Entry 4R3Z (X-ray diffraction, 4.03 A resolution (low resolution: residue-level contacts below are approximate; hydrogen-bond / salt-bridge calls are withheld)); this record covers chains B and C of the 3 polymer chains in the assembly.

== Chain B ==
Molecule: Arginine--tRNA ligase, cytoplasmic
Organism: Homo sapiens
Notes: EC 6.1.1.19
UniProtKB: P54136 (SYRC_HUMAN); residues 1-660 here = UniProt positions 1-660
Sequence (675 residues; numbered -14 to 660; the number before each row is that of its first residue; numbers below 1 keep their minus sign (Met-14 is residue -14)):
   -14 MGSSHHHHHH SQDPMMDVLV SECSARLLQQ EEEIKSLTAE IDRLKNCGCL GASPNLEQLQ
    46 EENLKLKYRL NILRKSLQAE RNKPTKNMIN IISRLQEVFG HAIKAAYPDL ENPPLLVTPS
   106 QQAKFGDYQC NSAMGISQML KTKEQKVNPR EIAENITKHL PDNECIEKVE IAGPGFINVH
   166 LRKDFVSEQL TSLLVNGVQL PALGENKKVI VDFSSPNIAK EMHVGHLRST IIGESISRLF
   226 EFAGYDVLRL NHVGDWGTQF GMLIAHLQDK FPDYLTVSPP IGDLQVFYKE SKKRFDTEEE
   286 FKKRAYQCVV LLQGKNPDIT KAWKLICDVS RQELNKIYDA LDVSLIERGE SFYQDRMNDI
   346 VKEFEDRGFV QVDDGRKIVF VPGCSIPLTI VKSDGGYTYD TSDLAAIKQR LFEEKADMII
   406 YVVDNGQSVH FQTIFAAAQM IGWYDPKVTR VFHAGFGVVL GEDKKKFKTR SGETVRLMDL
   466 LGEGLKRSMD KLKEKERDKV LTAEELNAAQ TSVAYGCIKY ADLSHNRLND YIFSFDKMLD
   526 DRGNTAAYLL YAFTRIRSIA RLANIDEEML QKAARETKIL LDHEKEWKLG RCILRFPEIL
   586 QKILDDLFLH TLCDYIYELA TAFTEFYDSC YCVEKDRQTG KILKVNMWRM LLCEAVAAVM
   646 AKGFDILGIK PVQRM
Not modelled in the structure: -14 to 1
Sequence notes: expression tag (-14 to 0)
UniProt features mapped onto this chain:
  - region: Asn529 to Ser543 (Interaction with tRNA)
  - motif: Pro201 to Leu212 ('HIGH' region)
  - binding site (L-arginine): Ser200 to Asn202, His211, Tyr384, Asp388, Gln412
  - modified residue: Met1 (N-acetylmethionine)
  - natural variant: Asp2 (D2G: In HLD9), Arg512 (R512Q: In HLD9)
What the authors report for this chain:
  - higher-order assembly contacts with a neighbouring Aminoacyl tRNA synthase complex-interacting multifunctional protein 1: Ile19, Ile26

== Chain C ==
Molecule: Glutamine--tRNA ligase
Organism: Homo sapiens
Notes: EC 6.1.1.18
UniProtKB: P47897 (SYQ_HUMAN); numbering as in UniProt (aligned over 1-775)
Sequence (799 residues; row label = number of the first residue in the row; numbers below 1 keep their minus sign (His-23 is residue -23)):
   -23 HGSSHHHHHH SSGLVPRGSH MASMMAALDS LSLFTSLGLS EQKARETLKN SALSAQLREA
    37 ATQAQQTLGS TIDKATGILL YGLASRLRDT RRLSFLVSYI ASKKIHTEPQ LSAALEYVRS
    97 HPLDPIDTVD FERECGVGVI VTPEQIEEAV EAAINRHRPQ LLVERYHFNM GLLMGEARAV
   157 LKWADGKMIK NEVDMQVLHL LGPKLEADLE KKFKVAKARL EETDRRTAKD VVENGETADQ
   217 TLSLMEQLRG EALKFHKPGE NYKTPGYVVT PHTMNLLKQH LEITGGQVRT RFPPEPNGIL
   277 HIGHAKAINF NFGYAKANNG ICFLRFDDTN PEKEEAKFFT AICDMVAWLG YTPYKVTYAS
   337 DYFDQLYAWA VELIRRGLAY VCHQRGEELK GHNTLPSPWR DRPMEESLLL FEAMRKGKFS
   397 EGEATLRMKL VMEDGKMDPV AYRVKYTPHH RTGDKWCIYP TYDYTHCLCD SIEHITHSLC
   457 TKEFQARRSS YFWLCNALDV YCPVQWEYGR LNLHYAVVSK RKILQLVATG AVRDWDDPRL
   517 FTLTALRRRG FPPEAINNFC ARVGVTVAQT TMEPHLLEAC VRDVLNDTAP RAMAVLESLR
   577 VIITNFPAAK SLDIQVPNFP ADETKGFHQV PFAPIVFIER TDFKEEPEPG FKRLAWGQPV
   637 GLRHTGYVIE LQHVVKGPSG CVESLEVTCR RADAGEKPKA FIHWVSQPLM CEVRLYERLF
   697 QHKNPEDPTE VPGGFLSDLN LASLHVVDAA LVDCSVALAK PFDKFQFERL GYFSVDPDSH
   757 QGKLVFNRTV TLKEDPGKV
Not modelled in the structure: -23 to 219, 367-370, 409-410, 600-601, 675-676, 699-701, 736, 772-775
Sequence notes: expression tag (-23 to 0)
What the authors report for this chain:
  - post-translational modification sites: Lys309, Lys394 (citing earlier work)
  - mutagenesis - R403W: decreased binding to Arginine--tRNA ligase, cytoplasmic (chain B) (citing earlier work)

== Interface between chain B and chain C ==
Contacting residue pairs (28; chain B residue first):
  Leu13(B) with Ser713(C)
  Glu17(B) with Gly709(C); Ser713(C)
  Lys20(B) with Gly709(C); Gly710(C); Phe711(C); Leu712(C); Ser713(C)
  Lys50(B) with Glu397(C); Lys421(C); Tyr422(C); Thr423(C)
  Tyr53(B) with Tyr422(C); Thr423(C); Asp430(C); Lys431(C); Trp432(C)
  Arg54(B) with Phe395(C); Ser396(C); Tyr422(C)
  Ile57(B) with Lys392(C); Tyr422(C); Lys431(C); Cys433(C)
  Leu58(B) with Lys392(C); Gly393(C)
  Ser61(B) with Lys392(C)
  Glu65(B) with Lys392(C)
Also at the interface, not in a pair above, chain B (14 interface residues in all): Glu16, Leu49, Leu51, Lys60
Also at the interface, not in a pair above, chain C (22 interface residues in all): Arg391, Lys394, Pro424, Tyr435, Asn716
The authors on this interface:
  - specific contacts: Lys50(B)-Glu397(C) (salt bridge), Glu65(B)-Lys392(C) (salt bridge)
  - interface residues, chain B: Tyr53(B), Ile57(B)
  - interface residues, chain C: Tyr422(C), Cys433(C)

== In short ==
14 residues of chain B face 22 of chain C across their interface. The paper describes salt bridges between
Lys50(B) and Glu397(C) and Glu65(B) and Lys392(C). The paper reports that R403W of chain C reduces binding to
Arginine--tRNA ligase, cytoplasmic (chain B); interface residues Tyr53(B), Ile57(B) and Tyr422(C) among
others.
Here chain B is Arginine--tRNA ligase, cytoplasmic and chain C is Glutamine--tRNA ligase, both from Homo
sapiens. Entry 4R3Z (Crystal structure of human ArgRS-GlnRS-AIMP1 complex) was determined by X-ray
diffraction.
